4XD7 - chains G and H of the 8 polymer chains in the assembly; structure by X-ray diffraction, 3.90 A resolution.

Chain G:
Protein: ATP synthase gamma chain
Organism: Bacillus sp. PS3
Reference sequence: Q5KUJ2 (ATPG_GEOKA); residue numbers follow UniProt; this construct covers 1-285
Sequence (285 residues; row label = number of the first residue in the row):
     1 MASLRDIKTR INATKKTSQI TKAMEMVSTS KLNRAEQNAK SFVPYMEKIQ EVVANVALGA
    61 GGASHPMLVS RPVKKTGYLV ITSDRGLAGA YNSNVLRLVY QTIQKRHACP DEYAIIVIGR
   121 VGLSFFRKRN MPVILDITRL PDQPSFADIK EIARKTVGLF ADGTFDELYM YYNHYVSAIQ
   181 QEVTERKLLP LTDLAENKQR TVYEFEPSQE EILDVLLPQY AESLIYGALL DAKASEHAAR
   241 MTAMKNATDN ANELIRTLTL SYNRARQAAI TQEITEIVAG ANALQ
Disordered / not traced: 59-68, 105, 131-132, 163, 193-208, 285
Differences from the reference sequence: conflict Cys109 (Ser in Q5KUJ2)
Modified residues: Mse1, Mse24, Mse26, Mse46, Mse170, Mse241, Mse244 (selenomethionine; parent Met); Mse67, Mse131 (selenomethionine)

Chain H:
Protein: ATP synthase epsilon chain
Organism: Bacillus sp. PS3
Reference sequence: Q5KUJ4 (ATPE_GEOKA); residue numbers follow UniProt; this construct covers 1-133
Sequence (133 residues; each row starts with the number of its first residue):
     1 MKTIHVSVVT PDGPVYEDDV EMVSVKAKSG ELGILPGHIP LVAPLEISAA RLKKGGKTQY
    61 IAVSGGFLEV RPDKVTILAQ AAERAEDIDV LRAKAAKERA ERRLQSQQDD IDFKRAELAL
   121 KRAMNRLSVA EMK
Disordered / not traced: 30, 58-60
Modified residues: Mse1, Mse22, Mse124, Mse132 (selenomethionine; parent Met)

How chain G and chain H interact:
Residue-residue contacts (61):
  Ala2(G) with Lys133(H)
  Asp6(G) with Lys133(H)
  Ile7(G) with Lys133(H)
  Arg10(G) with Ser128(H); Val129(H); Ala130(H); Mse132(H); Lys133(H)
  Ala13(G) with Ala123(H); Ser128(H)
  Thr17(G) with Ala123(H)
  Ile20(G) with Ala119(H), hydrophobic; Leu120(H), hydrophobic
  Thr21(G) with Leu120(H)
  Mse24(G) with Ala116(H); Leu120(H), hydrophobic
  Ser41(G) with Thr10(H); Pro11(H); Asp12(H); Gly13(H), hydrogen bond (backbone-backbone)
  Phe42(G) with Pro11(H), hydrophobic
  Pro44(G) with Val9(H), hydrophobic
  Tyr45(G) with Val9(H), hydrophobic; Thr10(H); Leu78(H), hydrophobic; Gln80(H), hydrogen bond
  Lys48(G) with Glu69(H), salt bridge; Leu78(H)
  Ile49(G) with Leu78(H), hydrophobic
  Glu51(G) with Glu69(H)
  Val52(G) with Val42(H), hydrophobic; Glu69(H)
  Arg85(G) with Asp109(H); Asp110(H); Phe113(H)
  Gly86(G) with Phe113(H); Glu117(H)
  Leu87(G) with Glu117(H)
  Arg120(G) with Asp110(H), salt bridge
  Asp142(G) with Asp109(H)
  Gln143(G) with Asp109(H), hydrogen bond
  Asp148(G) with Asp12(H)
  Lys150(G) with Ala100(H); Leu104(H)
  Gln209(G) with Lys28(H), hydrogen bond (side chain-backbone)
  Ile212(G) with Pro44(H); Phe67(H), hydrophobic
  Val215(G) with Pro44(H), hydrophobic; Phe67(H), hydrophobic
  Leu216(G) with Phe67(H), hydrophobic
  Gln219(G) with Gly65(H); Gly66(H); Phe67(H); Gln80(H)
  Tyr226(G) with Pro11(H)
  Arg240(G) with Phe113(H)
  Leu254(G) with Val129(H), hydrophobic
  Thr257(G) with Mse132(H)
  Leu258(G) with Mse132(H), hydrophobic; Lys133(H)
  Ser261(G) with Lys133(H), hydrogen bond (side chain-backbone)
Interface residues without a listed pair, chain G (41 interface residues in all): Thr9, Thr14, Lys16, Asn38, Mse244
Interface residues without a listed pair, chain H (33 interface residues in all): Pro14, Ala79, Arg126, Leu127

In short:
41 residues of chain G face 33 of chain H across their interface; the contacts include 5 hydrogen bonds and 2
salt bridges. Among the polar pairs are Lys48(G)-Glu69(H), Arg120(G)-Asp110(H) and Tyr45(G)-Gln80(H).
Chain G is ATP synthase gamma chain and chain H is ATP synthase epsilon chain, both from Bacillus sp. PS3; the
structure, Structure of thermophilic F1-ATPase inhibited by epsilon subunit, was determined by X-ray
diffraction.
